2NP7 - chains B and A of the 3 polymer chains in the assembly; structure by X-ray diffraction, 1.90 A resolution.

# Chain B
Molecule: 10-nt DNA strand
Sequence (10 nucleotides; numbered 1 to 10; the number before each row is that of its first residue):
     1 GTTCGXTGTC
Modified residues: 3DR (1',2'-dideoxyribofuranose-5'-phosphate) at position 6

# Chain A
Protein: Modification methylase TaqI
Organism: Thermus aquaticus
Notes: EC 2.1.1.72
UniProtKB: P14385 (MTTA_THEAQ); residues 1-421 here = UniProt positions 1-421
Chain sequence (421 residues; row label = number of the first residue in the row):
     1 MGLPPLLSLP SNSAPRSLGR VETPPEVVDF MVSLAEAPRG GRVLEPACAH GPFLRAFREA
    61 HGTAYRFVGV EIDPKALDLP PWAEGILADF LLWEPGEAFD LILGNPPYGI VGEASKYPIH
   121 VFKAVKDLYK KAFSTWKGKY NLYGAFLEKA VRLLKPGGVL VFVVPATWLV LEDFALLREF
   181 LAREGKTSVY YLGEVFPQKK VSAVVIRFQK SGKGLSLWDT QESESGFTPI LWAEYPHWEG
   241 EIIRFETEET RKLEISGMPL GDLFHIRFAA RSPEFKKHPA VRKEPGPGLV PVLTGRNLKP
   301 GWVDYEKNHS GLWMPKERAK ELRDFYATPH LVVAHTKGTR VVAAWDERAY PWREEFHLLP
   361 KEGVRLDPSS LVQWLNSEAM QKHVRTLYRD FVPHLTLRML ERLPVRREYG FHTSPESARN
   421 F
Disordered / not traced: 1-20, 414-421
Curated features (UniProtKB/Swiss-Prot):
  - binding site (S-adenosyl-L-methionine): Thr-23, Glu-45 to Cys-48, Glu-71, Asp-89, Pro-107
  - site (Important for catalytic activity): Asn-105, Pro-106, Tyr-108
Ligand contacts: NEA (5'-deoxy-5'-[2-(amino)ethylthio]adenosine): Val-21, Ala-47, Ala-49, Val-70, Glu-71, Ile-72, Asp-73, Ala-76, Ala-88, Asp-89, Phe-90, Asn-105, Pro-106, Pro-107, Tyr-129, Phe-146

# Chain B / chain A interface
Pairs across the interface (30):
  DT2(B) / Ile-266(A)  phosphate contact
  DT2(B) / Arg-267(A)  salt bridge to the phosphate
  DT2(B) / Phe-268(A)  hydrogen bond to the phosphate
  DT2(B) / Arg-271(A)  base contact
  DT2(B) / Glu-274(A)  base contact
  DT2(B) / Arg-323(A)  base contact
  DT3(B) / Lys-139(A)  hydrogen bond to the base
  DT3(B) / Asp-173(A)  phosphate contact
  DT3(B) / Phe-268(A)  base contact
  DT3(B) / Arg-271(A)  hydrogen bond to the base
  DT3(B) / Leu-397(A)  phosphate contact
  DC4(B) / Lys-139(A)  hydrogen bond to the sugar
  DC4(B) / Leu-171(A)  phosphate contact
  DC4(B) / Glu-172(A)  hydrogen bond to the phosphate
  DC4(B) / Asp-173(A)  hydrogen bond to the phosphate
  DC4(B) / His-335(A)  base contact
  DC4(B) / His-394(A)  base contact
  DG5(B) / Ile-110(A)  sugar contact
  DG5(B) / Lys-116(A)  base contact
  DG5(B) / Thr-167(A)  hydrogen bond to the phosphate
  DG5(B) / Leu-171(A)  phosphate contact
  DG5(B) / His-394(A)  hydrogen bond to the base
  3DR_6(B) / Tyr-108(A)  sugar contact
  3DR_6(B) / Gly-109(A)  phosphate contact
  3DR_6(B) / Lys-199(A)  sugar contact
  3DR_6(B) / Lys-200(A)  sugar contact
  3DR_6(B) / Val-201(A)  sugar contact
  DT7(B) / Lys-200(A)  base contact
  DG8(B) / Lys-200(A)  base contact
  DT9(B) / Lys-200(A)  hydrogen bond to the base
Interface residues without a listed pair, chain B (9 interface residues in all): DG1
Interface residues without a listed pair, chain A (27 interface residues in all): Pro-118, Asn-141, Phe-174, Phe-356, Val-392, Pro-393

# In short
9 residues of chain B face 27 of chain A across their interface, with 9 hydrogen bonds and 1 salt bridge.
Polar pairs include DT3(B)/Lys-139(A), DT3(B)/Arg-271(A) and DG5(B)/His-394(A). Chain A binds compound NEA.
UniProt lists 8 S-adenosyl-L-methionine-binding residues on chain A.
Here chain B is a 10-nt DNA strand and chain A is Modification methylase TaqI (Thermus aquaticus). Entry 2NP7
(Crystal structure of the adenine-specific DNA methyltransferase M.TaqI complexed with the cofactor analog
AETA and a ...) was determined by X-ray diffraction.
